7EA5 - chains D and J of the 11 polymer chains in the assembly; structure by electron microscopy, 3.30 A resolution.

== Chain D ==
Molecule: Histone H2B
Organism: Xenopus laevis
Reference sequence: A0A1L8FQA5 (A0A1L8FQA5_XENLA); residues 28-120 here correspond to UniProt positions 32-124 (UniProt number = residue number + 4)
Sequence (93 residues; numbered 28 to 120; the number before each row is that of its first residue):
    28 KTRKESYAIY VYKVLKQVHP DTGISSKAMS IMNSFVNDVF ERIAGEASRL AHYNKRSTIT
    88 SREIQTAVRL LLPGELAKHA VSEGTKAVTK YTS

== Chain J ==
Molecule: 601-DNA
Sequence (145 nucleotides; numbered 2 to 146; the number before each row is that of its first residue):
     2 TCGGATGTAT ATATCTGACA CGTGCCTGGA GACTAGGGAG TAATCCCCTT GGCGGTTAAA
    62 ACGCGGGGGA CAGCGCGTAC GTGCGTTTAA GCGGTGCTAG AGCTGTCTAC GACCAATTGA
   122 GCGGCCTCGG CACCGGGATT CTCGA

== Chain D / chain J interface ==
Pairs across the interface - 8 pairs, chain D then chain J:
  Thr29(D) with DG124(J), phosphate contact
  Arg30(D) with DC123(J), hydrogen bond to the sugar; DG124(J), phosphate contact
  Lys31(D) with DC123(J), phosphate contact; DG124(J), hydrogen bond to the phosphate
  Ser33(D) with DC123(J), phosphate contact
  Ile36(D) with DC123(J), phosphate contact
  Tyr37(D) with DG122(J), hydrogen bond to the phosphate
Interface residues without a listed pair, chain D (10 interface residues in all): Lys28, Glu32, Lys40, Thr85
Interface residues without a listed pair, chain J (5 interface residues in all): DC48, DG112

== In short ==
10 residues of chain D face 5 of chain J across their interface, with 3 hydrogen bonds. Among the polar pairs
are Arg30(D)-DC123(J), Lys31(D)-DG124(J) and Tyr37(D)-DG122(J).
Chain D is Histone H2B (Xenopus laevis) and chain J is 601-DNA; the structure, Yeast Set2 bound to a
nucleosome containing oncohistone mutations, was determined by electron microscopy (same publication as 7EA8).
